PDB entry 8BGU | electron microscopy, 4.10 A resolution (low resolution: residue-level contacts below are approximate; hydrogen-bond / salt-bridge calls are withheld) | chains 3 and B of the 4 polymer chains in the assembly

== Chain 3 ==
Molecule: 5S rRNA
From: Saccharomyces cerevisiae
Sequence (121 nucleotides; each row starts with the number of its first residue):
     1 GGUUGCGGCCAUAUCUACCAGAAAGCACCGUUUCCCGUCCGAUCAACUGU
    51 AGUUAAGCUGGUAAGAGCCUGACCGAGUAGUGUAGUGGGUGACCAUACGC
   101 GAAACUCAGGUGCUGCAAUCU

== Chain B ==
Protein: 60S ribosomal protein L11
From: Homo sapiens
Reference sequence: P62913 (RL11_HUMAN); residue numbers follow UniProt; this construct covers 1-178
Amino-acid sequence (178 residues; each row starts with the number of its first residue):
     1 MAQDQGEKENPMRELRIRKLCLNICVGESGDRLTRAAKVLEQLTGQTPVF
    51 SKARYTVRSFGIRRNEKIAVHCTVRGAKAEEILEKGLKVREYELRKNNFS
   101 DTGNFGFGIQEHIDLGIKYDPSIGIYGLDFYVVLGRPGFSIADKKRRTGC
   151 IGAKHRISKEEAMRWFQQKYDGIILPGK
Disordered / not traced: 1-2
Swiss-Prot annotation at these positions:
  - modified residue: Ala2 (N-acetylalanine), Thr44 (Phosphothreonine), Thr47 (Phosphothreonine), Lys52 (N6-acetyllysine), Lys85 (N6-acetyllysine)
  - cross-link (Glycyl lysine isopeptide (Lys-Gly)): Lys38 (interchain with G-Cter in SUMO2), Lys52 (interchain with G-Cter in SUMO2), Lys154 (interchain with G-Cter in SUMO2)
  - natural variant: Leu20 (L20H: In DBA7), Glu161 (deletion: In DBA7)

== How chain 3 and chain B interact ==
Residue-residue contacts - 20 pairs, chain 3 then chain B:
  A17(3) - Ala153(B)
  C28(3) - Pro137(B)
  C28(3) - Gly138(B)
  C29(3) - Gly138(B)
  C39(3) - Gln46(B)
  C39(3) - Thr47(B)
  C39(3) - Cys72(B)
  C39(3) - Thr73(B)
  C40(3) - Thr73(B)
  C40(3) - Arg75(B)
  U43(3) - Asp143(B)
  U43(3) - Lys145(B)
  C44(3) - Lys145(B)
  U53(3) - Met12(B)
  A55(3) - Glu9(B)
  A55(3) - Met12(B)
  A55(3) - Pro137(B)
  A56(3) - Ile151(B)
  A56(3) - His155(B)
  G57(3) - Cys150(B)
Other interface residues (no listed pair), chain B (20 interface residues in all): Arg13, Pro48, Val49, Lys144, Gly152

== Summary ==
Chain 3 and chain B form an interface of 11 and 20 residues respectively.
Here chain 3 is 5S rRNA (Saccharomyces cerevisiae) and chain B is 60S ribosomal protein L11 (Homo sapiens).
Entry 8BGU (human MDM2-5S RNP) was determined by electron microscopy.
